PDB entry 5U5N | X-ray diffraction, 2.10 A resolution | chains A and B

[Chain A (and B)]
Protein: HTPA Reductase
Organism: Selaginella moellendorffii
Notes: chain B of this document is another copy of the same molecule, construct and numbering; everything in this record applies to it too
UniProtKB: D8R6G2 (D8R6G2_SELML); residues 10-288 here = UniProt positions 10-288
Chain sequence (279 residues; numbered 10 to 288; the number before each row is that of its first residue):
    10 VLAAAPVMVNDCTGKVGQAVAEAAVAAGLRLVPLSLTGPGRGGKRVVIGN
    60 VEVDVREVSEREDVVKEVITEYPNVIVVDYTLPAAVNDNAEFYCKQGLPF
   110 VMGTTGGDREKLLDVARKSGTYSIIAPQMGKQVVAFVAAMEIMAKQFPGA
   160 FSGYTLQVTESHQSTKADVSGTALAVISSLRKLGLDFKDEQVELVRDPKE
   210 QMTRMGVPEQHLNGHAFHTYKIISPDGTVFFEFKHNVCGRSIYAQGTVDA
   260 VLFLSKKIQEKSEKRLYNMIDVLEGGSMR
Ligand contacts: NAD (nicotinamide-adenine-dinucleotide): Asn-19, Asp-20, Thr-22, Gly-23, Lys-24, Val-25, Gly-26, Leu-45, Thr-46, Gly-47, Pro-48, Arg-50, Val-67, Tyr-89, Thr-90, Leu-91, Pro-92, Ala-94, Asn-98, Gly-112, Thr-113, Thr-114, Ala-135, Pro-136, Gln-137, Met-138, Tyr-252

[Interface between chain A and chain B]
Contacting residue pairs (68):
  Lys-140(A) with Ala-159(B)
  Gln-141(A) with Ala-159(B), hydrogen bond (side chain-backbone); Phe-160(B); Tyr-163(B), hydrogen bond; Phe-240(B)
  Val-142(A) with Phe-240(B)
  Ala-144(A) with Met-152(B); Phe-156(B)
  Phe-145(A) with Met-152(B), hydrophobic; Phe-242(B), hydrophobic
  Ala-147(A) with Phe-156(B), hydrophobic
  Ala-148(A) with Met-152(B), hydrophobic
  Ile-151(A) with Ile-151(B), hydrophobic; Gln-155(B)
  Met-152(A) with Ala-144(B); Ala-148(B), hydrophobic
  Gln-155(A) with Ile-151(B); Ile-279(B); Glu-283(B), hydrogen bond
  Phe-156(A) with Ala-144(B), hydrophobic; Ala-147(B), hydrophobic; Leu-282(B), hydrophobic; Glu-283(B)
  Pro-157(A) with Gly-285(B)
  Ala-159(A) with Lys-140(B); Gln-141(B), hydrogen bond (backbone-side chain); Leu-282(B), hydrophobic
  Phe-160(A) with Gln-141(B)
  Tyr-163(A) with Gln-141(B), hydrogen bond
  Asp-235(A) with Ser-250(B), hydrogen bond
  Thr-237(A) with Asn-245(B); Val-246(B); Cys-247(B), hydrogen bond (backbone-backbone); Ser-250(B), hydrogen bond
  Val-238(A) with Asn-245(B); Ile-251(B), hydrophobic
  Phe-239(A) with His-244(B); Asn-245(B), hydrogen bond (backbone-backbone)
  Phe-240(A) with Gln-141(B); Val-142(B); Lys-243(B); His-244(B)
  Glu-241(A) with Glu-241(B); Phe-242(B); Lys-243(B), hydrogen bond (backbone-backbone)
  Phe-242(A) with Phe-145(B), hydrophobic; Glu-241(B); Phe-242(B), hydrophobic
  Lys-243(A) with Phe-240(B); Glu-241(B), salt bridge
  His-244(A) with Phe-239(B); Phe-240(B)
  Asn-245(A) with Thr-237(B); Val-238(B); Phe-239(B), hydrogen bond (backbone-backbone)
  Val-246(A) with Thr-237(B)
  Cys-247(A) with Thr-237(B), hydrogen bond (backbone-backbone)
  Ser-250(A) with Asp-235(B), hydrogen bond; Thr-237(B), hydrogen bond
  Ile-251(A) with Val-238(B), hydrophobic
  Leu-282(A) with Phe-156(B), hydrophobic; Ala-159(B), hydrophobic
  Glu-283(A) with Gln-155(B); Phe-156(B)
  Gly-285(A) with Pro-157(B)
  Ser-286(A) with Pro-157(B); Gly-158(B); Ser-161(B)
Interface residues without a listed pair, chain A (37 interface residues in all): Gly-158, Ser-161, Ile-279, Arg-288
Interface residues without a listed pair, chain B (36 interface residues in all): Ser-286

[In short]
37 residues of chain A and 36 residues of chain B are in contact; the contacts include 14 hydrogen bonds and 1
salt bridge. Polar contacts include Lys-243(A)/Glu-241(B), Gln-141(A)/Ala-159(B) and Gln-141(A)/Tyr-163(B).
Ligands of chain A: NAD.
Chain A and chain B are both HTPA Reductase (Selaginella moellendorffii); the structure, The dimeric crystal
structure of HTPA Reductase from Sellaginella moellendorffii, was determined by X-ray diffraction together
with 5UGJ and 5U5I from the same study.
